PDB entry 8SW7 | electron microscopy, 3.73 A resolution | chains A and C of the 8 polymer chains in the assembly

Chain A (and C):
Name: BG505 Boost 2 gp120
From: Human immunodeficiency virus 1
Notes: chain C of this document is another copy of the same molecule, construct and numbering; everything in this record applies to it too
Amino-acid sequence (516 residues; row label = number of the first residue in the row; note: 14 numbers in that range are skipped by the numbering (no residue carries them; nothing is unmodelled there); a row labelled like 184A-184L holds insertion residues (184A, then the next letters in order); numbers below 1 keep their minus sign (Met-4 is residue -4)):
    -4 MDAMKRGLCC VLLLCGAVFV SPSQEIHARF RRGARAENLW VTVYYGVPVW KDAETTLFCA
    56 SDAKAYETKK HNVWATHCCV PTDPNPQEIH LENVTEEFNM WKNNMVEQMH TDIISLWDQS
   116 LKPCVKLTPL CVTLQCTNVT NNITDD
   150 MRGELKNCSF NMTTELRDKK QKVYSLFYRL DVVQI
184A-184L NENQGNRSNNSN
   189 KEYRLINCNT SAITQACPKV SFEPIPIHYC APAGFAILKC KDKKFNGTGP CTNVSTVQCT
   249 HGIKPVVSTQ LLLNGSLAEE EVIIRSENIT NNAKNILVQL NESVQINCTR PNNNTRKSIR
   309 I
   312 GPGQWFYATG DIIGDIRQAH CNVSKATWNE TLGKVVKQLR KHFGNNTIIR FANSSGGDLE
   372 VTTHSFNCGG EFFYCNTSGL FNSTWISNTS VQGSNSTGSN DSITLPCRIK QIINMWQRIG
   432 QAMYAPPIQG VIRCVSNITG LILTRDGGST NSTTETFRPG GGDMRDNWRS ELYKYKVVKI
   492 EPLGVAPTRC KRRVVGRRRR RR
Not modelled in the structure: -4 to 30, 59-65, 184A-184L, 367-369, 399-411, 458-461, 473-474, 505-513 (chain C: -4 to 30, 59-65, 78-80, 184A-184L, 368-370, 398-411, 458-463, 472-474, 504-513)
Disulfides: Cys54-Cys73, Cys119-Cys205, Cys126-Cys196, Cys131-Cys157, Cys218-Cys247, Cys228-Cys239, Cys379-Cys445, Cys386-Cys418
Covalently attached groups: N-acetylglucosamine (NAG) linked to Asn88, Asn133, Asn137, Asn156, Asn160, Asn197, Asn234, Asn241, Asn262, Asn276, Asn289, Asn295, Asn301, Asn333, Asn387, Asn448
From the paper describing this entry:
  - post-translational modification sites: Asn88
  - post-translational modification sites: Asn241 (proposed by the authors, not directly observed)

How chain A and chain C interact:
Residue-residue contacts - 17 pairs, chain A then chain C:
  Thr123(A) - Arg166(C)
  Cys126(A) - Leu165(C)
  Cys126(A) - Arg166(C)
  Val127(A) - Leu165(C)
  Val127(A) - Arg166(C)
  Val127(A) - Asp167(C)
  Thr128(A) - Asp167(C)  hydrogen bond
  Thr162(A) - Arg166(C)
  Arg192(A) - Leu165(C)
  Cys196(A) - Glu164(C)
  Cys196(A) - Leu165(C)  hydrophobic
  Cys196(A) - Pro313(C)
  Cys196(A) - Gly314(C)
  Asn197(A) - Arg308(C)  hydrogen bond (backbone-side chain)
  Thr198(A) - Gly314(C)
  Ser199(A) - Pro313(C)
  Ala200(A) - Pro313(C)
Interface residues without a listed pair, chain A (12 interface residues in all): Pro124
Interface residues without a listed pair, chain C (8 interface residues in all): Gly312

Overview:
12 residues of chain A face 8 of chain C across their interface, with 2 hydrogen bonds. Polar contacts include
Thr128(A)-Asp167(C) and Asn197(A)-Arg308(C). Covalently linked N-acetylglucosamine: at Asn88(A), Asn133(A),
Asn137(A), Asn156(A), Asn160(A) and Asn197(A) and 10 more. From the paper: modification sites Asn88(A) and
Asn241(A).
Both chains are BG505 Boost 2 gp120 (Human immunodeficiency virus 1). Entry 8SW7 (BG505 Boost2 SOSIP.664 in
complex with NHP polyclonal antibody FP1) was determined by electron microscopy.
